Entry 7VPN (X-ray diffraction, 2.60 A resolution); this record covers chain A.

Chain A:
Name: CcTet molecule
From: Coprinopsis cinerea (strain Okayama-7 / 130 / ATCC MYA-4618 / FGSC 9003)
UniProt: A8P1J0 (A8P1J0_COPC7); numbering as in UniProt (aligned over 1-430)
Amino-acid sequence (430 residues; row label = number of the first residue in the row):
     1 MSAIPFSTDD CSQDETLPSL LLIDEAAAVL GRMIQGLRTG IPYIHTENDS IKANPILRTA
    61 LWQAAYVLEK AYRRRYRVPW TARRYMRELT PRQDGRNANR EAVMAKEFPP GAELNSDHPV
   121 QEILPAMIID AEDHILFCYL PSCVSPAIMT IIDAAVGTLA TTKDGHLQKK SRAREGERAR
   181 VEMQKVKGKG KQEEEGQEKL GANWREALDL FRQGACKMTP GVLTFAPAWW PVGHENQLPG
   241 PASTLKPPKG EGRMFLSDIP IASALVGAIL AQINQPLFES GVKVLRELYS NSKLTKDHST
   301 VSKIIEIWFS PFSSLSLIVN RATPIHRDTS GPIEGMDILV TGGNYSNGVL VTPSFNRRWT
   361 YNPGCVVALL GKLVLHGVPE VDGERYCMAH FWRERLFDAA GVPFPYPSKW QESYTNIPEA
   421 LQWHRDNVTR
Not modelled in the structure: 1-15, 162-215, 417-430
Bound ions: Mn2+: Asp328, His376 (together with N-oxalylglycine)
Residues lining bound ligands: N-oxalylglycine: Arg321, Thr323, His326, Asp328, Leu339, Tyr361, His376, Val378, Arg385, Cys387

In short:
Bound to chain A: N-oxalylglycine. Asp328 and His376 form the Mn2+ site.
Chain A is CcTet molecule (Coprinopsis cinerea (strain Okayama-7 / 130 / ATCC MYA-4618 / FGSC 9003)); the
structure, Crystal Structure of the dioxygenase CcTet from Coprinopsis cinereain in complex with Mn(II) and
N-Oxalylglycine, was determined by X-ray diffraction together with 7W5P from the same study.
